PDB entry 8VUJ | electron microscopy, 3.92 A resolution | chains B and D of the 8 polymer chains in the assembly

# Chain B (and D)
Molecule: Glutamate receptor ionotropic, NMDA 2A
Source organism: Homo sapiens
Notes: chain D of this document is another copy of the same molecule, construct and numbering; everything in this record applies to it too
UniProt: Q12879 (NMDE1_HUMAN); the construct lacks a stretch of the UniProt sequence, so the offset changes along the chain: 34-578 = UniProt 34-578; 579-784 = UniProt 599-804; 785-814 = UniProt 812-841
Chain sequence (808 residues; each row starts with the number of its first residue; a row labelled like 578A-578T holds insertion residues (578A, then the next letters in order)):
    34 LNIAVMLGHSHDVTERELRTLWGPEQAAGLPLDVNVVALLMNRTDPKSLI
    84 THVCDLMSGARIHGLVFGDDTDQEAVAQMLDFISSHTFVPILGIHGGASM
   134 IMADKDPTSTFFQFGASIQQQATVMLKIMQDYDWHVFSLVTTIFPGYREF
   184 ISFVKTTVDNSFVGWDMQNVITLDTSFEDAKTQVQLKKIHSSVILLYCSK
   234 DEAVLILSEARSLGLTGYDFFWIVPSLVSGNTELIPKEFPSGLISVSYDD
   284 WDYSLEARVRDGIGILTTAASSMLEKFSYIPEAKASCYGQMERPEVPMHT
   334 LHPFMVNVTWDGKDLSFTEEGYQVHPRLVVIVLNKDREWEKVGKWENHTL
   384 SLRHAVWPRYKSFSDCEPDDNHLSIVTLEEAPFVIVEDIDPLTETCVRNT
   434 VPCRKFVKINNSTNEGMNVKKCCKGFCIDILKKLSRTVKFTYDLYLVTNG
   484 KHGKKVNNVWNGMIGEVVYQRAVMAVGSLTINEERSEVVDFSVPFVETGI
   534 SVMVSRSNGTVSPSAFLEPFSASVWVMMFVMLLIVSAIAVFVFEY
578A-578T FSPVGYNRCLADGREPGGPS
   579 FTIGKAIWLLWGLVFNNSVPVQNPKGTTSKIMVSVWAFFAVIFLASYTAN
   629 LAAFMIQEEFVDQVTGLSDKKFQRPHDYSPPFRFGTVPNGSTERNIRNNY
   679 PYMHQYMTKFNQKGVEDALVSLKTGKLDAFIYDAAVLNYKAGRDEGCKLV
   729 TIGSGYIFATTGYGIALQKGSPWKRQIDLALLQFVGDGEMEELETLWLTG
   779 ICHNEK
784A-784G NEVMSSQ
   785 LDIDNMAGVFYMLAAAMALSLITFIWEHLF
Not modelled in the structure: 578A-578T, 784A-784G (chain D: 34, 578A-578T, 784A-784G)
Construct notes: conflict Cys578I (Asn587 in Q12879), Asp578L (Lys590 in Q12879), Arg578N (Lys592 in Q12879), Glu578O (Ala593 in Q12879), Gly578Q (His595 in Q12879)
Disulfide bonds: Cys87-Cys320, Cys429-Cys455, Cys436-Cys456, Cys725-Cys780
Curated features (UniProtKB/Swiss-Prot):
  - region: Phe579 to Gln600 (Pore-forming)
  - binding site (Zn(2+)): His44, His128, Glu266, Asp282
  - binding site (L-glutamate): Ser511, Thr513, Arg518, Ser669, Thr670, Asp711
  - site: Asn594 (Functional determinant of NMDA receptors)
  - glycosylation (N-linked (GlcNAc...) asparagine): Asn75, Asn340, Asn380, Asn443, Asn444, Asn541, Asn667

# Interface between chain B and chain D
Pairs across the interface - 5 pairs, chain B then chain D:
  Lys220(B) - Glu211(D)  salt bridge
  Lys220(B) - Lys220(D)
  Lys220(B) - Ser245(D)  hydrogen bond
  Ser245(B) - Ala213(D)
  Leu248(B) - Lys220(D)
Other interface residues (no listed pair), chain B (6 interface residues in all): Val217, His223, Leu246
Other interface residues (no listed pair), chain D (6 interface residues in all): Gln216, Glu242

# In short
The chain B/chain D interface involves 6 residues from each chain; the contacts include 1 hydrogen bond and 1
salt bridge. Among the polar pairs are Lys220(B)-Glu211(D) and Lys220(B)-Ser245(D). Curated annotation
(UniProt) lists 4 Zn2+-binding residues and 6 L-glutamate-binding residues on chain B.
Chain B and chain D are both Glutamate receptor ionotropic, NMDA 2A (Homo sapiens); the structure, Human
GluN1-2A with Fab 003-102, was determined by electron microscopy together with 8VUH, 8VUL, 8VUN, 8VUQ, 8VUR,
8VUT, 8VUY and 8VVH from the same study.
